Entry 1SL7 (X-ray diffraction, 2.20 A resolution); this record covers chain A.

# Chain A
Protein: Obelin
Source organism: Obelia longissima
UniProt: Q27709 (OBL_OBELO); residue numbers follow UniProt; this construct covers 1-195
Sequence (195 residues; row label = number of the first residue in the row):
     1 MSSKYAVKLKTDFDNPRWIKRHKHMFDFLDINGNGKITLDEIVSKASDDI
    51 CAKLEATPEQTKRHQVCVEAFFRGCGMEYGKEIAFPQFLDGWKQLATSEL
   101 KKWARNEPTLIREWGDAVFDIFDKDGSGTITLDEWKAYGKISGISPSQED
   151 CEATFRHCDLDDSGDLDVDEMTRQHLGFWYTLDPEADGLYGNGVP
Not modelled in the structure: 1-10, 184-195
Ion coordination: Ca2+ site 1: D30, N32, N34, K36, E41; Ca2+ site 2: D123, D125, S127, T129, E134; Ca2+ site 3: D159, D161, S163, D165, E170
UniProt features mapped onto this chain:
  - binding site (Ca(2+)): D30, N32, N34, K36, E41, D123, D125, S127, T129, E134, D159, D161, S163, D165, E170
  - mutagenesis: W92 (W92F: Shifts luminescence to violet by adding a new band at 410 nm)
From the paper describing this entry:
  - Ca2+ coordination: E41
  - conformationally variable residues (side-chain flip): K36, E41, E82
  - contacts within the chain: I37-I83 (backbone contact), D40-G80 (hydrogen bond), I130-L166 (backbone contact)

# Overview
The Ca2+ site 1 is built by D30, N32, N34, K36 and E41. The Ca2+ site 2 is built by D123, D125, S127, T129 and
E134. UniProt lists 15 Ca2+-binding residues and one mutagenesis site. From the paper: Ca2+ coordination by
E41; conformational variability at K36, E41 and E82.
Chain A is Obelin (Obelia longissima); the structure, Crystal structure of calcium-loaded apo-obelin from
Obelia longissima, was determined by X-ray diffraction, deposited together with 1SL8.
